Entry 8D19 (X-ray diffraction, 1.52 A resolution); this record covers chain A.

[Chain A]
Molecule: Glutathione S-transferase LANCL1
Organism: Homo sapiens
Notes: EC 2.5.1.18
UniProt: O43813 (LANC1_HUMAN); residue numbers follow UniProt; this construct covers 1-399
Sequence (419 residues; each row starts with the number of its first residue; numbers below 1 keep their minus sign (Met-19 is residue -19)):
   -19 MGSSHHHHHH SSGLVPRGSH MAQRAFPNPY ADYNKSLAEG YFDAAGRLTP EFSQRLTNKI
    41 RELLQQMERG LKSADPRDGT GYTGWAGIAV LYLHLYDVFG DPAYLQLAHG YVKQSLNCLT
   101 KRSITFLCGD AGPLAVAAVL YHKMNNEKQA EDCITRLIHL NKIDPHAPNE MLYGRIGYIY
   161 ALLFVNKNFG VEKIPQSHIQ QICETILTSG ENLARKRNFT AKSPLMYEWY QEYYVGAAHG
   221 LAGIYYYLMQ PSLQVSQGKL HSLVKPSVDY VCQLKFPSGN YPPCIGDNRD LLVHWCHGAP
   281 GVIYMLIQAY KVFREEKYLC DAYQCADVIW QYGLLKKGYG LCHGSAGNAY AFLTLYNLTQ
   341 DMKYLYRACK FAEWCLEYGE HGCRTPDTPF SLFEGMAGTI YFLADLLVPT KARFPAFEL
Disordered / not traced: -19 to -1
Sequence notes: initiating methionine (-19); expression tag (-18 to 0)
UniProt features mapped onto this chain:
  - binding site (Zn(2+)): Cys276, Cys322, His323
  - binding site (glutathione): Lys317, Arg364 to Asp367
  - modified residue: Ala2 (N-acetylalanine), Lys142 (N6-acetyllysine)
  - mutagenesis: Arg4 (R4A: Loss of glutathione binding), Lys317 (K317A: Loss of glutathione binding), Cys322 (C322A: Loss of glutathione binding), Arg364 (R364A/E: Loss of glutathione binding)
Bound ions: Zn2+: Cys276, Cys322, His323 (together with glutathione)
Ligand contacts: glutathione (GSH): Arg4, Tyr62, Leu272, His274, Cys276, His277, Lys317, Cys322, His323, Arg364, Pro366, Asp367, Glu374
Reported in the primary citation:
  - mutagenesis - C264A/H277A, C264A/H277K, C264A/H277D: decreased catalytic activity
  - mutagenesis - C264A/H277Y: unchanged catalytic activity
  - mutagenesis - C264A/H277D: abolished binding to Dha-Erk peptide
  - mutagenesis - C264A/H277N: decreased binding to Dha-Erk peptide

[In short]
Bound to chain A: glutathione. Cys276, Cys322 and His323 coordinate Zn2+. Curated annotation (UniProt) lists 3
Zn2+-binding residues, 5 glutathione-binding residues and 4 mutagenesis sites. The paper reports that
C264A/H277A, C264A/H277K and C264A/H277D reduce catalytic activity; C264A/H277D abolish binding to Dha-Erk
peptide.
Chain A is Glutathione S-transferase LANCL1 (Homo sapiens); the structure, Human LanCL1 bound to GSH, was
determined by X-ray diffraction (same publication as 8CZK, 8CZL and 8D0V).
